PDB entry 4UQJ | electron microscopy, 10.40 A resolution (very low resolution: no residue pairs are listed; an interface is given only as per-side residue counts) | chains A and D of the 4 polymer chains in the assembly

== Chain A (and D) ==
Protein: Glutamate receptor 2
Source organism: Rattus norvegicus
Notes: chain D of this document is another copy of the same molecule, construct and numbering; everything in this record applies to it too
UniProt: P19491 (GRIA2_RAT); the construct lacks a stretch of the UniProt sequence, so the offset changes along the chain: 7-384 = UniProt 22-399; 385-826 = UniProt 406-847
Amino-acid sequence (826 residues; numbered 7 to 826 plus 6 insertion-coded residues; the number before each row is that of its first residue; a row labelled like 384A-384F holds insertion residues (384A, then the next letters in order)):
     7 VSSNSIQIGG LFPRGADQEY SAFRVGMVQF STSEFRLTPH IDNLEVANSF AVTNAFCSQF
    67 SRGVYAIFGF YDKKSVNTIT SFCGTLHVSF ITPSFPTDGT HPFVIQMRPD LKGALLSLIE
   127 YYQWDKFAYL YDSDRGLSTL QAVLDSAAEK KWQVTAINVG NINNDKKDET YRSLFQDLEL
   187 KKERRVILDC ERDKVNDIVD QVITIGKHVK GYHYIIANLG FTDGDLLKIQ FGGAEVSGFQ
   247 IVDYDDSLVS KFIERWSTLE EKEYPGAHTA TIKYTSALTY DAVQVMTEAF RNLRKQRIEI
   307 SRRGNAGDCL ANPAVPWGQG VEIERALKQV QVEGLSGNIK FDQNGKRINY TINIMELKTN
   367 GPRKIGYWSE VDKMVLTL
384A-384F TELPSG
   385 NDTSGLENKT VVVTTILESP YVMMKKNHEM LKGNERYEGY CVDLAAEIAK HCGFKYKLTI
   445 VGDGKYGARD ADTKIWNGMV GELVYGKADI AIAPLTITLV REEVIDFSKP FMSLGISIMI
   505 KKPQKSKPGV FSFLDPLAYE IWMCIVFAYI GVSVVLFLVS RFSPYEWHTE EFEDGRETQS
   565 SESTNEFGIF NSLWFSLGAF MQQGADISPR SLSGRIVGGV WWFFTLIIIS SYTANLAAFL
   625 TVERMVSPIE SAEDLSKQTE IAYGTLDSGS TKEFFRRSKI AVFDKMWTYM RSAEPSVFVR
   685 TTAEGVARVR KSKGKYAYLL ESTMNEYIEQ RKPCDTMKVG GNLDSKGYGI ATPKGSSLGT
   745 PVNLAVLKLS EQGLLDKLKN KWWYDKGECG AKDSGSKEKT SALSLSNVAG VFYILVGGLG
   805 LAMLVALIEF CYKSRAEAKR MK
Disordered / not traced: 7-9, 384A-384F, 385-392, 506-511, 545-567, 587-592, 629-631, 774-789, 818-826 (chain D: 7-9, 384A-384F, 385-392, 506-512, 545-567, 587-592, 629-631, 774-789, 818-826)
Differences from the reference sequence: engineered mutation Glu241 (Asn256 in P19491), Leu382 (Val397 in P19491), Ala589 (Cys610 in P19491); variant Leu758 (Val779 in P19491)
Disulfides: Cys63-Cys315, Cys718-Cys773
Residues lining bound ligands: ZK1 ({[7-morpholin-4-yl-2,3-dioxo-6-(trifluoromethyl)-3,4-dihydroquinoxalin-1(2H)-yl]methyl}phosphonic acid): Glu402, Tyr405, Tyr450, Pro478, Leu479, Thr480, Arg485, Gly653, Ser654, Thr655, Thr686, Glu705, Thr707, Met708, Tyr732

== Interface between chain A and chain D ==
At this resolution (10 A) residue pairs are not listed: 49 residues of chain A and 52 of chain D lie at the interface.

== In short ==
Chain A and chain D form an interface of 49 and 52 residues respectively. Ligands of chain A: compound ZK1.
Chain A and chain D are both Glutamate receptor 2 (Rattus norvegicus); the structure, Cryo-EM density map of
GluA2em in complex with ZK200775, was determined by electron microscopy (same publication as 4UQ6, 4UQK and
4UQQ).
